PDB entry 3FKS | X-ray diffraction, 3.59 A resolution | chains B and F of the 9 polymer chains in the assembly

[Chain B]
Molecule: ATP synthase subunit alpha, mitochondrial
Source organism: Saccharomyces cerevisiae
Notes: EC 3.6.3.14
UniProt: P07251 (ATPA_YEAST); residues 1-510 here correspond to UniProt positions 36-545 (UniProt number = residue number + 35)
Chain sequence (510 residues; each row starts with the number of its first residue):
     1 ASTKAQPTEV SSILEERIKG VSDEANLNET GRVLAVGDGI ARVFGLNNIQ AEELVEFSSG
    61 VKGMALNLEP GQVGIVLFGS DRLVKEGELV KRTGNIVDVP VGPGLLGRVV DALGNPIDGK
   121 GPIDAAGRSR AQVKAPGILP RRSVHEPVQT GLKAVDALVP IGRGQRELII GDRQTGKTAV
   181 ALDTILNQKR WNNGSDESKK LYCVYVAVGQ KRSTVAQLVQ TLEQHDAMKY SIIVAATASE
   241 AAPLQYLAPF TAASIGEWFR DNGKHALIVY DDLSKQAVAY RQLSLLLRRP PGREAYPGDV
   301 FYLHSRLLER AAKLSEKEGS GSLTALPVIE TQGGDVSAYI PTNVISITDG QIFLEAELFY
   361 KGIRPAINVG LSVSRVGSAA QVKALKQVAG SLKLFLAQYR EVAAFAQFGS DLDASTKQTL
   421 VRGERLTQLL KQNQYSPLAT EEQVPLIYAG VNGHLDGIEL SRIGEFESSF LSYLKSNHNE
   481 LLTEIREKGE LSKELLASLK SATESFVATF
Unresolved in the structure: 1-24, 408-410, 507-510
Curated features (UniProtKB/Swiss-Prot):
  - binding site (ATP): Gly171 to Thr178
  - site: Ser372 (Required for activity)
  - modified residue (Phosphoserine): Ser22, Ser143

[Chain F]
Molecule: ATP synthase subunit beta, mitochondrial
Source organism: Saccharomyces cerevisiae
Notes: EC 3.6.3.14
UniProt: P00830 (ATPB_YEAST); residues 3-478 here correspond to UniProt positions 36-511 (UniProt number = residue number + 33)
Chain sequence (484 residues; each row starts with the number of its first residue; numbers below 1 keep their minus sign (Ala-5 is residue -5)):
    -5 ASHHHHHHAA QSTPITGKVT AVIGAIVDVH FEQSELPAIL NALEIKTPQG KLVLEVAQHL
    55 GENTVRTIAM DGTEGLVRGE KVLDTGGPIS VPVGRETLGR IINVIGEPID ERGPIKSKLR
   115 KPIHADPPSF AEQSTSAEIL ETGIKVVDLL APYARGGKIG LFGGAGVGKT VFIQELINNI
   175 AKAHGGFSVF TGVGERTREG NDLYREMKET GVINLEGESK VALVFGQMNE PPGARARVAL
   235 TGLTIAEYFR DEEGQDVLLF IDNIFRFTQA GSEVSALLGR IPSAVGYQPT LATDMGLLQE
   295 RITTTKKGSV TSVQAVYVPA DDLTDPAPAT TFAHLDATTV LSRGISELGI YPAVDPLDSK
   355 SRLLDAAVVG QEHYDVASKV QETLQTYKSL QDIIAILGMD ELSEQDKLTV ERARKIQRFL
   415 SQPFAVAEVF TGIPGKLVRL KDTVASFKAV LEGKYDNIPE HAFYMVGGIE DVVAKAEKLA
   475 AEAN
Unresolved in the structure: -5 to 4, 476-478
Differences from the reference sequence: expression tag (-5 to 2)
Curated features (UniProtKB/Swiss-Prot):
  - binding site (ATP): Gly157 to Thr164
  - modified residue: Thr79 (Phosphothreonine), Thr204 (Phosphothreonine), Ser340 (Phosphoserine)
What the authors report for this chain:
  - conformationally variable residues: Phe424

[How chain B and chain F interact]
Residue-residue contacts (116):
  Gly45(B) with Arg72(F), hydrogen bond (backbone-side chain)
  Leu46(B) with Arg72(F), hydrogen bond (backbone-side chain)
  Asn47(B) with Val71(F); Arg72(F)
  Asn48(B) with Val71(F)
  Ile49(B) with Leu70(F); Val71(F); Arg72(F)
  Gln50(B) with Leu70(F)
  Ala51(B) with Thr67(F); Glu68(F); Gly69(F), hydrogen bond (backbone-backbone); Leu70(F), hydrogen bond (backbone-backbone)
  Glu52(B) with Glu68(F)
  Leu66(B) with Val16(F)
  Asn67(B) with Val16(F); Ile17(F)
  Leu68(B) with Thr14(F); Ala15(F); Val16(F), hydrogen bond (backbone-backbone); Leu70(F); Arg72(F)
  Glu69(B) with Arg72(F), hydrogen bond (backbone-side chain)
  Pro70(B) with Thr14(F); Ala15(F)
  Gln72(B) with Arg72(F)
  Val73(B) with Arg72(F)
  Arg130(B) with Glu68(F), salt bridge
  Gln132(B) with Glu68(F)
  Lys134(B) with Asp65(F), salt bridge; Asn223(F); Glu224(F), salt bridge
  Ala135(B) with Asn223(F), hydrogen bond (backbone-side chain)
  Gly137(B) with Thr191(F)
  Ile138(B) with Thr191(F); Gly194(F); Asn195(F), hydrogen bond (backbone-side chain); Phe219(F), hydrophobic
  Leu139(B) with Ile103(F); Asp104(F); Glu105(F)
  Arg141(B) with Thr191(F); Asn195(F)
  Arg142(B) with Asn195(F); Arg199(F)
  Ser143(B) with Asn195(F); Asp196(F); Arg199(F)
  Arg166(B) with Arg192(F)
  Pro290(B) with Ala270(F), hydrophobic
  Pro291(B) with Gly280(F)
  Gly292(B) with Val279(F)
  Arg293(B) with Val279(F); Ala314(F); Asp316(F), salt bridge; Asp319(F), salt bridge
  Gly298(B) with Glu267(F)
  Asp299(B) with Glu267(F)
  Phe301(B) with Met222(F), hydrophobic; Arg229(F); Arg260(F); Gln263(F)
  Tyr302(B) with Asn223(F); Glu224(F); Pro225(F); Pro226(F); Arg229(F); Glu267(F)
  Ser305(B) with Met222(F), hydrogen bond (side chain-backbone)
  Arg306(B) with Asn223(F)
  Glu309(B) with Glu189(F); Arg190(F); Thr191(F), hydrogen bond (side chain-backbone); Met222(F); Asn223(F), hydrogen bond (side chain-backbone)
  Ser337(B) with Ala314(F); Asp315(F)
  Thr342(B) with Ala159(F); Tyr311(F); Ala314(F); Asp315(F)
  Asn343(B) with Tyr311(F)
  Ile345(B) with Ala159(F); Gly160(F); Arg190(F), hydrogen bond (backbone-side chain)
  Ser346(B) with Ala159(F); Arg190(F), hydrogen bond (backbone-side chain); Met222(F); Arg260(F); Tyr311(F)
  Ile347(B) with Arg190(F), hydrogen bond (backbone-side chain); Met222(F), hydrophobic
  Thr348(B) with Arg190(F)
  Asp349(B) with Arg190(F); Arg192(F), salt bridge
  Val373(B) with Phe424(F), hydrophobic
  Ser374(B) with Phe424(F)
  Arg375(B) with Thr164(F); Arg190(F); Glu193(F), salt bridge; Phe424(F)
  Val376(B) with Arg192(F)
  Gly377(B) with Val423(F); Phe424(F)
  Ser378(B) with Val423(F), hydrogen bond (backbone-backbone)
  Ser391(B) with Thr425(F); Gly426(F)
  Leu394(B) with Thr425(F); Ile427(F), hydrophobic; Tyr458(F)
  Gln398(B) with Leu342(F); Arg412(F), hydrogen bond; Tyr458(F), hydrogen bond
  Glu401(B) with Leu342(F); Arg412(F), salt bridge
  Phe405(B) with Arg408(F)
Also at the interface, not in a pair above, chain B (66 interface residues in all): Gly71, Ile96, Pro136, Arg289, Ala338, Tyr339, Gly370, Leu371, Ala379, Lys393
Also at the interface, not in a pair above, chain F (66 interface residues in all): Ile95, Gly162, Val165, Gln221, Leu271, Pro276, Pro313, Arg337, Ser340, Glu341, Gly343, Tyr345, His455

[Summary]
Chain B and chain F each contribute 66 residues to their interface; the contacts include 17 hydrogen bonds and
8 salt bridges. Among the polar pairs are Arg130(B)-Glu68(F), Lys134(B)-Asp65(F) and Lys134(B)-Glu224(F).
UniProt lists 8 ATP-binding residues on chain B; 8 ATP-binding residues on chain F. The paper reports
conformational variability at Phe424(F).
Here chain B is ATP synthase subunit alpha, mitochondrial and chain F is ATP synthase subunit beta,
mitochondrial, both from Saccharomyces cerevisiae. Entry 3FKS (Yeast F1 ATPase in the absence of bound
nucleotides) was determined by X-ray diffraction.
